Entry 2INV (X-ray diffraction, 1.80 A resolution); this record covers chains A and C of the 3 polymer chains in the assembly.

Chain A (and C):
Molecule: Inulin fructotransferase
From: Bacillus sp. snu-7
Notes: EC 4.2.2.18; chain C of this document is another copy of the same molecule, construct and numbering; everything in this record applies to it too
Reference sequence: Q3SAG3 (Q3SAG3_9BACI); residues 41-450 here = UniProt positions 41-450
Amino-acid sequence (410 residues; numbered 41 to 450; the number before each row is that of its first residue):
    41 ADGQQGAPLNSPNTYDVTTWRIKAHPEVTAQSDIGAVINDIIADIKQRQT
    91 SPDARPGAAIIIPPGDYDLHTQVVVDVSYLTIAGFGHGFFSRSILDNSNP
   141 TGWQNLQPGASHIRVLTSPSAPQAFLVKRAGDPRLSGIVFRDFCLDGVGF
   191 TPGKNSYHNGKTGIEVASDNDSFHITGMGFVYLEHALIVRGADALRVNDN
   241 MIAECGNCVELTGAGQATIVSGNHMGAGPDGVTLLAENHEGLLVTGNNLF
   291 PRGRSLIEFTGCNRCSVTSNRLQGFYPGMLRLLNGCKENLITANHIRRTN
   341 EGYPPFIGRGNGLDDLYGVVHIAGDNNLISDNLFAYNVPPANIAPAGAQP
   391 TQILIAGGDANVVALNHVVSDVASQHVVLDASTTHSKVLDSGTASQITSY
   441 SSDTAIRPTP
Not modelled in the structure: 41-51
Modified / non-standard residues: Mse218, Mse241, Mse265, Mse319 (selenomethionine; parent Met)

Interface between chain A and chain C:
Pairs across the interface (107; chain A residue first):
  Thr58(A) with Pro52(C)
  Pro103(A) with Pro52(C)
  Pro104(A) with Pro52(C); Asn53(C); Thr54(C); Gly97(C); Ala98(C), hydrophobic; Ala99(C)
  Gly105(A) with Pro96(C)
  Asp106(A) with Asp93(C); Ala94(C); Pro96(C)
  Phe125(A) with Ala99(C), hydrophobic; Thr121(C), hydrogen bond (backbone-side chain)
  His127(A) with Gly177(C); Val179(C); Ser212(C), hydrogen bond (side chain-backbone)
  Gly128(A) with Tyr119(C)
  Phe129(A) with Tyr119(C); Ser176(C), hydrogen bond (backbone-side chain); Gly177(C); Asp211(C); Ser212(C)
  Phe130(A) with Tyr119(C); Ser176(C)
  Ile134(A) with Arg174(C)
  Gly142(A) with Asp172(C)
  Trp143(A) with Pro92(C); Asp172(C); Pro173(C), hydrophobic
  Gln144(A) with Pro92(C); Arg95(C), hydrogen bond (backbone-side chain); Arg169(C); Ala170(C), hydrogen bond (side chain-backbone); Gly171(C); Asp172(C), hydrogen bond (backbone-backbone); Pro173(C)
  Asn145(A) with Pro92(C); Arg95(C); Ser118(C); Tyr119(C); Arg169(C); Pro173(C)
  Leu146(A) with Pro92(C), hydrogen bond (backbone-backbone); Asp93(C)
  Gln147(A) with Asp93(C), hydrogen bond; Tyr119(C), hydrogen bond (backbone-side chain)
  Pro148(A) with Tyr119(C)
  Gly149(A) with Pro96(C); Tyr119(C)
  Ala150(A) with Pro96(C), hydrogen bond (backbone-backbone); Tyr119(C)
  Asp182(A) with Arg181(C), salt bridge
  Asp239(A) with His214(C), salt bridge; Arg236(C), salt bridge; Asn238(C), hydrogen bond
  Asn240(A) with Arg236(C)
  Mse241(A) with Ser212(C); Ala234(C), hydrophobic; Arg236(C)
  Asn263(A) with Ile259(C)
  His264(A) with Ala234(C), hydrogen bond (side chain-backbone); Leu235(C), hydrogen bond (side chain-backbone); Arg236(C); Ala257(C); Ile259(C)
  Gly286(A) with Leu283(C)
  Asn287(A) with Leu283(C)
  Asn288(A) with Ala257(C); Thr258(C), hydrogen bond (side chain-backbone); Ile259(C); Gly281(C), hydrogen bond (side chain-backbone)
  Phe290(A) with Ala257(C), hydrophobic
  Ser309(A) with Thr308(C); Ser309(C), hydrogen bond
  Arg311(A) with Ala257(C); Gly281(C); Leu283(C)
  Ala333(A) with Thr308(C); Leu330(C); Thr332(C)
  Asn334(A) with Leu330(C)
  His335(A) with Arg304(C); Cys305(C); Glu328(C), hydrogen bond (side chain-backbone)
  Arg337(A) with Arg304(C)
  Asp371(A) with Thr332(C), hydrogen bond; Ser370(C), hydrogen bond
  Leu373(A) with Glu328(C); Asn329(C); Leu330(C)
  Ala375(A) with Glu328(C)
  Leu405(A) with Ser370(C); Ala404(C), hydrophobic
  His407(A) with Asn366(C), hydrogen bond; Ala400(C); Val402(C)
  Val409(A) with Glu328(C); Asn366(C)
  Asp430(A) with Leu429(C); Arg447(C), salt bridge
  Arg447(A) with Arg447(C)
  Thr449(A) with Lys427(C)
  Pro450(A) with Lys427(C), hydrogen bond (backbone-side chain); Leu429(C); Ala445(C); Arg447(C)
Also at the interface, not in a pair above, chain A (54 interface residues in all): Gly126, Ser131, Arg181, Gly262, Asn310, Gln313, Asn372, Pro448
Also at the interface, not in a pair above, chain C (59 interface residues in all): Ile101, Glu280, Thr285, Ser306, Leu368, Asp371

Summary:
Chain A and chain C form an interface of 54 and 59 residues respectively; the contacts include 21 hydrogen
bonds and 4 salt bridges. Polar pairs include Asp182(A)-Arg181(C), Asp239(A)-His214(C) and
Asp239(A)-Arg236(C).
Chain A and chain C are both Inulin fructotransferase (Bacillus sp. snu-7); the structure, Crystal structure
of Inulin fructotransferase in the presence of di-fructose, was determined by X-ray diffraction (same
publication as 2INU).
